PDB entry 1MJX | X-ray diffraction, 2.15 A resolution | chains A and B

== Chain A (and B) ==
Molecule: Inorganic pyrophosphatase
From: Escherichia coli
Notes: EC 3.6.1.1; chain B of this document is another copy of the same molecule, construct and numbering; everything in this record applies to it too
Reference sequence: P0A7A9 (IPYR_ECOLI); numbering as in UniProt (aligned over 1-175)
Sequence (175 residues; row label = number of the first residue in the row):
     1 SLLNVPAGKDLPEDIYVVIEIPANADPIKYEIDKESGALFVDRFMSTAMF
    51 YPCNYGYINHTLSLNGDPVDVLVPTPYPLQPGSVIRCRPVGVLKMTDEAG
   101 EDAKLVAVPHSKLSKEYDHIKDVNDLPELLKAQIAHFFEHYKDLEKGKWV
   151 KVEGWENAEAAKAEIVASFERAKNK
Construct notes: engineered mutation Asn65 (Asp in P0A7A9)

== How chain A and chain B interact ==
Pairs across the interface - 4 pairs, chain A then chain B:
  Asn24(A) - Tyr77(B)  hydrogen bond
  Tyr77(A) - Asn24(B)  hydrogen bond
  Glu116(A) - Leu129(B)
  Leu129(A) - Glu116(B)
Also at the interface, not in a pair above, chain A (5 interface residues in all): Phe50
Also at the interface, not in a pair above, chain B (5 interface residues in all): Phe50

== Overview ==
The chain A/chain B interface involves 5 residues from each chain, with 2 hydrogen bonds. Its one
hydrogen-bonded contact is Asn24(A)-Tyr77(B).
Chain A and chain B are both Inorganic pyrophosphatase (Escherichia coli); the structure, Structure of
inorganic pyrophosphatase mutant D65N, was determined by X-ray diffraction together with 1MJW, 1MJY and 1MJZ
from the same study.
